PDB entry 4J3O | X-ray diffraction, 3.80 A resolution | chains G and D of the 5 polymer chains in the assembly

# Chain G
Protein: Protein FimG
Organism: Escherichia coli
UniProtKB: P08190 (FIMG_ECOLI); residues 1-144 here correspond to UniProt positions 24-167 (UniProt number = residue number + 23)
Chain sequence (144 residues; each row starts with the number of its first residue):
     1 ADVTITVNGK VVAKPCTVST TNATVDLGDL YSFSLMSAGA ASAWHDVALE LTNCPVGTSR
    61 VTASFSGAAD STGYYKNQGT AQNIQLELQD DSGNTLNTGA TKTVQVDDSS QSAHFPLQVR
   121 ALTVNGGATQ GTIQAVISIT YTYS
Disulfides: Cys16-Cys54
Swiss-Prot annotation at these positions:
  - site: Tyr143 (Required for stability and transport)

# Chain D
Protein: Outer membrane usher protein FimD
Organism: Escherichia coli
UniProtKB: P30130 (FIMD_ECOLI); residues 1-833 here correspond to UniProt positions 46-878 (UniProt number = residue number + 45)
Chain sequence (843 residues; each row starts with the number of its first residue):
     1 DLYFNPRFLA DDPQAVADLS RFENGQELPP GTYRVDIYLN NGYMATRDVT FNTGDSEQGI
    61 VPCLTRAQLA SMGLNTASVA GMNLLADDAC VPLTTMVQDA TAHLDVGQQR LNLTIPQAFM
   121 SNRARGYIPP ELWDPGINAG LLNYNFSGNS VQNRIGGNSH YAYLNLQSGL NIGAWRLRDN
   181 TTWSYNSSDR SSGSKNKWQH INTWLERDII PLRSRLTLGD GYTQGDIFDG INFRGAQLAS
   241 DDNMLPDSQR GFAPVIHGIA RGTAQVTIKQ NGYDIYNSTV PPGPFTINDI YAAGNSGDLQ
   301 VTIKEADGST QIFTVPYSSV PLLQREGHTR YSITAGEYRS GNAQQEKPRF FQSTLLHGLP
   361 AGWTIYGGTQ LADRYRAFNF GIGKNMGALG ALSVDMTQAN STLPDDSQHD GQSVRFLYNK
   421 SLNESGTNIQ LVGYRYSTSG YFNFADTTYS RMNGYNIETQ DGVIQVKPKF TDYYNLAYNK
   481 RGKLQLTVTQ QLGRTSTLYL SGSHQTYWGT SNVDEQFQAG LNTAFEDINW TLSYSLTKNA
   541 WQKGRDQMLA LNVNIPFSHW LRSDSKSQWR HASASYSMSH DLNGRMTNLA GVYGTLLEDN
   601 NLSYSVQTGY AGGGDGNSGS TGYATLNYRG GYGNANIGYS HSDDIKQLYY GVSGGVLAHA
   661 NGVTLGQPLN DTVVLVKAPG AKDAKVENQT GVRTDWRGYA VLPYATEYRE NRVALDTNTL
   721 ADNVDLDNAV ANVVPTRGAI VRAEFKARVG IKLLMTLTHN NKPLPFGAMV TSESSQSSGI
   781 VADNGQVYLS GMPLAGKVQV KWGEEENAHC VANYQLPPES QQQLLTQLSA ECRSAWSHPQ
   841 FEK
Unresolved in the structure: 1-25, 188-195, 454-473, 805-807, 835-843
Disulfides: Cys63-Cys90, Cys810-Cys832
Sequence notes: conflict Pro348 (Thr393 in P30130); expression tag (834-843)

# Chain G / chain D interface
Pairs across the interface (69; chain G residue first):
  Thr17(G) with Gln647(D); Tyr649(D)
  Ser19(G) with Thr625(D); Asn636(D)
  Thr21(G) with Ser605(D); Gln607(D); Thr625(D)
  Asn22(G) with Tyr593(D); Gly594(D), hydrogen bond (side chain-backbone); Ser603(D); Tyr604(D), hydrogen bond (side chain-backbone); Ser605(D)
  Thr24(G) with Thr595(D); Ser603(D); Arg629(D), hydrogen bond (backbone-side chain)
  Asp26(G) with Thr690(D)
  Leu27(G) with Asn688(D)
  Asp29(G) with Asn688(D)
  Ala38(G) with Asp274(D); Ile275(D), hydrophobic
  Gly39(G) with Tyr291(D)
  Ser42(G) with Arg709(D)
  Trp44(G) with Arg709(D)
  His45(G) with Asn688(D), hydrogen bond (side chain-backbone)
  Asp46(G) with Asn670(D); Tyr704(D); Ala705(D)
  Asn53(G) with Asn149(D), hydrogen bond; Tyr163(D); Tyr649(D)
  Ser64(G) with Gln518(D), hydrogen bond
  Ser66(G) with Asn522(D), hydrogen bond; Thr531(D)
  Gly67(G) with Asn522(D), hydrogen bond (backbone-side chain)
  Ala68(G) with Ala524(D), hydrophobic; Asn529(D)
  Ala69(G) with Thr497(D)
  Asp70(G) with Gln491(D), hydrogen bond (backbone-side chain)
  Ser71(G) with Leu422(D); Gln491(D)
  Thr72(G) with Asn295(D)
  Gln78(G) with Ala524(D); Glu526(D), hydrogen bond (side chain-backbone); Asp527(D); Asn529(D); His559(D), hydrogen bond (backbone-side chain)
  Thr98(G) with Tyr499(D)
  Gly99(G) with Tyr499(D), hydrogen bond (backbone-side chain)
  Ala100(G) with Tyr499(D)
  Thr101(G) with Tyr499(D); Gln518(D)
  Asp107(G) with Ile201(D)
  Ser109(G) with Tyr163(D); Thr182(D), hydrogen bond; Ser184(D); Gln199(D); Ile201(D)
  Ser110(G) with Tyr163(D)
  Gln111(G) with Tyr163(D)
  Arg120(G) with Asp247(D), salt bridge; Arg709(D)
  Asn125(G) with Tyr273(D); Asp274(D)
  Gln134(G) with Ser558(D); His559(D)
  Val136(G) with Asn554(D); Tyr593(D)
  Ser138(G) with Thr531(D); Asn552(D), hydrogen bond
Also at the interface, not in a pair above, chain G (47 interface residues in all): Thr20, Gly28, Ala43, Tyr74, Gly79, Asp91, Asn97, Val124, Thr132, Thr140
Also at the interface, not in a pair above, chain D (55 interface residues in all): Arg125, Tyr161, Asn165, Ala292, Ser296, Gln430, Thr489, Arg494, Asn627, Thr706

# Overview
Chain G and chain D form an interface of 47 and 55 residues respectively, with 14 hydrogen bonds and 1 salt
bridge. Among the polar pairs are Arg120(G)-Asp247(D), Asn22(G)-Gly594(D) and Asn22(G)-Tyr604(D).
Chain G is Protein FimG and chain D is Outer membrane usher protein FimD, both from Escherichia coli; the
structure, Crystal structure of the FimD usher traversed by the pilus tip complex assembly composed of
FimC:FimF:FimG:FimH, was determined by X-ray diffraction.
